Entry 6G8M (X-ray diffraction, 2.70 A resolution); this record covers chains N and a of the 28 polymer chains in the assembly.

== Chain N ==
Molecule: Proteasome subunit beta type-1
Source organism: Saccharomyces cerevisiae (strain ATCC 204508 / S288c)
Notes: EC 3.4.25.1
Reference sequence: P38624 (PSB1_YEAST); residues 1-196 here correspond to UniProt positions 20-215 (UniProt number = residue number + 19)
Amino-acid sequence (196 residues; row label = number of the first residue in the row):
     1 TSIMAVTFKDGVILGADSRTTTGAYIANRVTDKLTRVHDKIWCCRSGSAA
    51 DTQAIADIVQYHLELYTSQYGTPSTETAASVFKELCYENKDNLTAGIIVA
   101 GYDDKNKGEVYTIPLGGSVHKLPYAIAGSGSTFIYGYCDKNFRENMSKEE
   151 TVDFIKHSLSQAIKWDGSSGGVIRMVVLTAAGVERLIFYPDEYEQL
Ion coordination: Mg2+: Ile163, Ser169
Ligand contacts: EQE ((2S,3R)-4-[[(2S)-3-methyl-1-[[(2S)-3-methyl-1-oxidanylidene-1-phenylmethoxy-butan-2-yl]amino]-1-oxidanylidene-butan-2-yl]amino]-3-oxidanyl-4-oxidanylidene-2-propan-2-yl-butanoic acid): Thr1, Arg19, Thr20, Thr21, Thr22, Lys33, Arg45, Ser46, Gly47, Ser48, Ala49, Ala50

== Chain a ==
Molecule: Proteasome subunit beta type-7
Source organism: Saccharomyces cerevisiae (strain ATCC 204508 / S288c)
Notes: EC 3.4.25.1
Reference sequence: P30657 (PSB7_YEAST); residues -12 to 233 here correspond to UniProt positions 21-266 (UniProt number = residue number + 33)
Amino-acid sequence (246 residues; numbered -12 to 233; the number before each row is that of its first residue; numbers below 1 keep their minus sign (Thr-12 is residue -12)):
   -12 TQIANAGASPMVNTQQPIVTGTSVISMKYDNGVIIAADNLGSYGSLLRFN
    38 GVERLIPVGDNTVVGISGDISDMQHIERLLKDLVTENAYDNPLADAEEAL
    88 EPSYIFEYLATVMYQRRSKMNPLWNAIIVAGVQSNGDQFLRYVNLLGVTY
   138 SSPTLATGFGAHMANPLLRKVVDRESDIPKTTVQVAEEAIVNAMRVLYYR
   188 DARSSRNFSLAIIDKNTGLTFKKNLQVENMKWDFAKDIKGYGTQKI
Not modelled in the structure: -12 to 0, 233

== Chain N / chain a interface ==
Pairs across the interface (61; chain N residue first):
  Arg19(N) - Ala189(a)
  Thr21(N) - Ala189(a)
  Ala24(N) - Phe146(a)  hydrophobic
  Ala24(N) - Arg187(a)
  Ala24(N) - Asp188(a)
  Ala24(N) - Ala189(a)  hydrogen bond (backbone-backbone)
  Tyr25(N) - Phe146(a)
  Tyr25(N) - Arg187(a)
  Ile26(N) - Tyr186(a)
  Ile26(N) - Arg187(a)  hydrogen bond (backbone-backbone)
  Ile26(N) - Asp188(a)
  Ile26(N) - Ala189(a)
  Ala27(N) - Arg187(a)  hydrogen bond (backbone-side chain)
  Asn28(N) - Arg187(a)
  Arg29(N) - Tyr186(a)
  Arg29(N) - Arg187(a)
  Arg29(N) - Lys218(a)  hydrogen bond (side chain-backbone)
  Arg29(N) - Trp219(a)
  Arg29(N) - Phe221(a)
  Val30(N) - Phe221(a)  hydrophobic
  Val30(N) - Ala222(a)  hydrophobic
  Val30(N) - Ile225(a)  hydrophobic
  Asp32(N) - Lys226(a)
  Asp32(N) - Gly227(a)  hydrogen bond (side chain-backbone)
  Asp32(N) - Gln231(a)
  Leu34(N) - Gln231(a)
  Thr35(N) - Tyr228(a)
  Thr35(N) - Gln231(a)
  Arg36(N) - Gln231(a)  hydrogen bond (backbone-side chain)
  Trp42(N) - Gln231(a)
  Arg45(N) - Tyr228(a)
  Gln53(N) - Tyr228(a)  hydrogen bond (backbone-side chain)
  Ala56(N) - Tyr228(a)
  Asp57(N) - Tyr228(a)  hydrogen bond
  Phe133(N) - Leu33(a)  hydrophobic
  Lys164(N) - Leu34(a)
  Trp165(N) - Ser32(a)
  Trp165(N) - Leu33(a)
  Trp165(N) - Leu34(a)  hydrogen bond (backbone-backbone)
  Trp165(N) - Arg35(a)
  Trp165(N) - Asn37(a)
  Asp166(N) - Ser32(a)
  Gly167(N) - Ser32(a)  hydrogen bond (backbone-backbone)
  Gly167(N) - Leu34(a)
  Gly167(N) - Ala189(a)
  Gly171(N) - Trp219(a)
  Val172(N) - Trp219(a)  hydrophobic
  Val172(N) - Ala222(a)  hydrophobic
  Arg174(N) - Ala222(a)  hydrogen bond (side chain-backbone)
  Arg174(N) - Ile225(a)
  Arg185(N) - Lys226(a)
  Arg185(N) - Gln231(a)
  Ile187(N) - Ala222(a)  hydrophobic
  Ile187(N) - Lys223(a)
  Tyr189(N) - Trp219(a)
  Tyr189(N) - Asp220(a)  hydrogen bond (side chain-backbone)
  Tyr189(N) - Lys223(a)
  Pro190(N) - Trp219(a)
  Asp191(N) - Arg193(a)  salt bridge
  Glu194(N) - Tyr185(a)  hydrogen bond
  Glu194(N) - Arg193(a)  salt bridge
Interface residues without a listed pair, chain N (34 interface residues in all): Ile163, Ser168
Interface residues without a listed pair, chain a (26 interface residues in all): Met150, Arg190, Met217

== Summary ==
Chain N and chain a form an interface of 34 and 26 residues respectively, with 13 hydrogen bonds and 2 salt
bridges. Polar pairs include Asp191(N)-Arg193(a), Glu194(N)-Arg193(a) and Ala27(N)-Arg187(a). Ligands of chain
N: compound EQE. The Mg2+ site is built by Ile163(N) and Ser169(N).
Chain N is Proteasome subunit beta type-1 and chain a is Proteasome subunit beta type-7, both from
Saccharomyces cerevisiae (strain ATCC 204508 / S288c); the structure, Yeast 20S proteasome in complex with
Cystargolide B Derivative 1, was determined by X-ray diffraction, deposited together with 6G7F and 6G8N.
